PDB entry 7P5X | electron microscopy, 3.20 A resolution | chains AP and AY of the 11 polymer chains in the assembly

# Chain AP
Molecule: recA-op template strand
Sequence (77 nucleotides; row label = number of the first residue in the row):
    78 GGTGTTCCGA TCGGTACCGG ACATGTAAAG AGCAGACCAC CGACAAGTCC GGTCGAACTC
   138 TTCACCACAG TAGACGA
Not modelled in the structure: 78-82, 126-154

# Chain AY
Molecule: Transcriptional regulator-like protein
Source organism: Mycolicibacterium smegmatis MC2 155
UniProtKB: I7G3U5 (I7G3U5_MYCS2); residues 1-331 here = UniProt positions 1-331
Chain sequence (331 residues; each row starts with the number of its first residue):
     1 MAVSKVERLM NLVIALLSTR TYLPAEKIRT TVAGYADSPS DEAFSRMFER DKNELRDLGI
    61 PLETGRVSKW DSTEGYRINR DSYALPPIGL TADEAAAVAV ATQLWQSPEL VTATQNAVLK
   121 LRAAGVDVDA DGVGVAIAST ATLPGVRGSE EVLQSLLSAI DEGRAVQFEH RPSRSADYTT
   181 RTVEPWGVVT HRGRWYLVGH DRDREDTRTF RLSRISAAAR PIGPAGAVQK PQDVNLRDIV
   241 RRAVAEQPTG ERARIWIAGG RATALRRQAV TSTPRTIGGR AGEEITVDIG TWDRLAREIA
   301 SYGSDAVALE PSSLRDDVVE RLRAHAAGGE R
Not modelled in the structure: 1-2, 127-331

# How chain AP and chain AY interact
Contacting residue pairs (12; chain AP residue first):
  DA116(AP) with Glu74(AY), sugar contact; Tyr76(AY), hydrogen bond to the phosphate
  DC117(AP) with Glu49(AY), sugar contact; Lys52(AY), salt bridge to the phosphate; Arg56(AY), salt bridge to the phosphate; Thr64(AY), hydrogen bond to the phosphate; Tyr76(AY), phosphate contact
  DC118(AP) with Arg46(AY), base contact; Glu49(AY), phosphate contact; Asn53(AY), phosphate contact
  DG119(AP) with Arg46(AY), hydrogen bond to the base
  DA120(AP) with Arg50(AY), base contact

# Summary
5 residues of chain AP and 9 residues of chain AY are in contact, with 3 hydrogen bonds and 2 salt bridges.
Polar contacts include DG119(AP)-Arg46(AY), DA116(AP)-Tyr76(AY) and DC117(AP)-Thr64(AY).
Chain AP is recA-op template strand and chain AY is Transcriptional regulator-like protein (Mycolicibacterium
smegmatis MC2 155); the structure, Mycobacterial RNAP with transcriptional activator PafBC, was determined by
electron microscopy.
